4UNC - chains D and F of the 5 polymer chains in the assembly; structure by X-ray diffraction, 2.30 A resolution.

# Chain D
Molecule: Homing endonuclease I-dmoi
Source organism: Desulfurococcus mobilis
Notes: EC 3.1.-.-
Reference sequence: P21505 (DMO1_DESMO); numbering as in UniProt (aligned over 2-188)
Amino-acid sequence (199 residues; each row starts with the number of its first residue):
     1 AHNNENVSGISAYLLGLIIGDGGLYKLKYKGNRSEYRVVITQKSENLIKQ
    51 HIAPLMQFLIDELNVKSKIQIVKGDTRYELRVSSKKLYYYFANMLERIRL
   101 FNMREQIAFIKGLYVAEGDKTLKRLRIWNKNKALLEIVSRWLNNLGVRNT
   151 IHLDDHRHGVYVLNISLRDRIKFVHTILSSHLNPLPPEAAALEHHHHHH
Unresolved in the structure: 1-3, 196-199
Construct notes: expression tag (1, 189-199)
Metal / ion sites: Mn2+ site 1: Gly-20, Glu-117 (shared with DC15(F) of chain F; 1 residue of chain L); Mn2+ site 2: Asp-21, Ala-116 (shared with 1 residue of chain E; 1 residue of chain M); Mn2+ site 3: Asp-21, Glu-117 (shared with 1 residue of chain E; DC15(F) of chain F; 1 residue of chain L; 1 residue of chain M)
Swiss-Prot annotation at these positions:
  - active site: Asp-21, Glu-117

# Chain F
Molecule: 15-nt DNA strand
Sequence (15 nucleotides; each row starts with the number of its first residue):
     1 CGCGCCGGAACTTAC
Metal / ion sites: Mn2+ site 1: DC15 (shared with Gly-20(D), Glu-117(D) of chain D; 1 residue of chain L)

# Interface between chain D and chain F
Pairs across the interface - 40 pairs, chain D then chain F:
  Tyr-29(D) / DC6(F)  base contact
  Asn-32(D) / DC3(F)  hydrogen bond to the phosphate
  Arg-33(D) / DC3(F)  base contact
  Arg-33(D) / DG4(F)  base contact
  Ser-34(D) / DC3(F)  sugar contact
  Ser-34(D) / DG4(F)  hydrogen bond to the phosphate
  Ser-34(D) / DC5(F)  hydrogen bond to the base
  Glu-35(D) / DC5(F)  base contact
  Glu-35(D) / DC6(F)  hydrogen bond to the base
  Glu-35(D) / DG7(F)  base contact
  Tyr-36(D) / DG4(F)  hydrogen bond to the phosphate
  Tyr-36(D) / DC5(F)  phosphate contact
  Arg-37(D) / DG7(F)  hydrogen bond to the base
  Arg-37(D) / DG8(F)  hydrogen bond to the base
  Ser-67(D) / DC5(F)  sugar contact
  Ser-67(D) / DC6(F)  phosphate contact
  Lys-68(D) / DC6(F)  hydrogen bond to the phosphate
  Lys-68(D) / DG7(F)  salt bridge to the phosphate
  Gln-70(D) / DC6(F)  sugar contact
  Gln-70(D) / DG7(F)  base contact
  Val-72(D) / DA9(F)  base contact
  Arg-77(D) / DA10(F)  base contact
  Glu-79(D) / DA9(F)  hydrogen bond to the base
  Arg-81(D) / DG7(F)  hydrogen bond to the base
  Arg-81(D) / DG8(F)  hydrogen bond to the base
  Arg-81(D) / DA9(F)  base contact
  Ser-83(D) / DC5(F)  sugar contact
  Ser-84(D) / DC5(F)  phosphate contact
  Lys-85(D) / DG4(F)  salt bridge to the phosphate
  Lys-85(D) / DC5(F)  hydrogen bond to the phosphate
  Glu-117(D) / DC15(F)  phosphate contact
  Trp-128(D) / DC15(F)  sugar contact
  Asn-129(D) / DC15(F)  phosphate contact
  Lys-130(D) / DA14(F)  salt bridge to the phosphate
  Lys-130(D) / DC15(F)  hydrogen bond to the phosphate
  Asp-155(D) / DC15(F)  hydrogen bond to the base
  Arg-157(D) / DC15(F)  base contact
  His-158(D) / DA14(F)  salt bridge to the phosphate
  His-158(D) / DC15(F)  base contact
  Val-160(D) / DC15(F)  base contact
Also at the interface, not in a pair above, chain D (27 interface residues in all): Lys-66, Lys-73
Also at the interface, not in a pair above, chain F (11 interface residues in all): DG2

# Summary
27 residues of chain D face 11 of chain F across their interface, with 14 hydrogen bonds and 4 salt bridges.
Polar pairs include Ser-34(D)/DC5(F), Glu-35(D)/DC6(F) and Arg-37(D)/DG7(F). Curated annotation (UniProt)
lists active-site residues Asp-21(D) and Glu-117(D) on chain D.
Here chain D is Homing endonuclease I-dmoi (Desulfurococcus mobilis) and chain F is a 15-nt DNA strand. Entry
4UNC (The crystal structure of I-dmoi in complex with its target DNA at 8 days incubation in ...) was
determined by X-ray diffraction (same publication as 4D6N, 4D6O, 4UN7, 4UN8, 4UN9, 4UNA, 4UNB and 4UT0).
